PDB entry 1M1K | X-ray diffraction, 3.20 A resolution | chains A and U of the 30 polymer chains in the assembly

[Chain A]
Molecule: 23S RRNA
From: Haloarcula marismortui
Sequence (2922 nucleotides; each row starts with the number of its first residue):
     2 UUGGCUACUA UGCCAGCUGG UGGAUUGCUC GGCUCAGGCG CUGAUGAAGG ACGUGCCAAG
    62 CUGCGAUAAG CCAUGGGGAG CCGCACGGAG GCGAAGAACC AUGGAUUUCC GAAUGAGAAU
   122 CUCUCUAACA AUUGCUUCGC GCAAUGAGGA ACCCCGAGAA CUGAAACAUC UCAGUAUCGG
   182 GAGGAACAGA AAACGCAAUG UGAUGUCGUU AGUAACCGCG AGUGAACGCG AUACAGCCCA
   242 AACCGAAGCC CUCACGGGCA AUGUGGUGUC AGGGCUACCU CUCAUCAGCC GACCGUCUCG
   302 ACGAAGUCUC UUGGAACAGA GCGUGAUACA GGGUGACAAC CCCGUACUCG AGACCAGUAC
   362 GACGUGCGGU AGUGCCAGAG UAGCGGGGGU UGGAUAUCCC UCGCGAAUAA CGCAGGCAUC
   422 GACUGCGAAG GCUAAACACA ACCUGAGACC GAUAGUGAAC AAGUAGUGUG AACGAACGCU
   482 GCAAAGUACC CUCAGAAGGG AGGCGAAAUA GAGCAUGAAA UCAGUUGGCG AUCGAGCGAC
   542 AGGGCAUACA AGGUCCCUCG ACGAAUGACC GACGCGCGAG CGUCCAGUAA GACUCACGGG
   602 AAGCCGAUGU UCUGUCGUAC GUUUUGAAAA ACGAGCCAGG GAGUGUGUCU GCAUGGCAAG
   662 UCUAACCGGA GUAUCCGGGG AGGCACAGGG AAACCGACAU GGCCGCAGGG CUUUGCCCGA
   722 GGGCCGCCGU CUUCAAGGGC GGGGAGCCAU GUGGACACGA CCCGAAUCCG GACGAUCUAC
   782 GCAUGGACAA GAUGAAGCGU GCCGAAAGGC ACGUGGAAGU CUGUUAGAGU UGGUGUCCUA
   842 CAAUACCCUC UCGUGAUCUA UGUGUAGGGG UGAAAGGCCC AUCGAGUCCG GCAACAGCUG
   902 GUUCCAAUCG AAACAUGUCG AAGCAUGACC UCCGCCGAGG UAGUCUGUGA GGUAGAGCGA
   962 CCGAUUGGUG UGUCCGCCUC CGAGAGGAGU CGGCACACCU GUCAAACUCC AAACUUACAG
  1022 ACGCCGUUUG ACGCGGGGAU UCCGGUGCGC GGGGUAAGCC UGUGUACCAG GAGGGGAACA
  1082 ACCCAGAGAU AGGUUAAGGU CCCCAAGUGU GGAUUAAGUG UAAUCCUCUG AAGGUGGUCU
  1142 CGAGCCCUAG ACAGCCGGGA GGUGAGCUUA GAAGCAGCUA CCCUCUAAGA AAAGCGUAAC
  1202 AGCUUACCGG CCGAGGUUUG AGGCGCCCAA AAUGAUCGGG ACUCAAAUCC ACCACCGAGA
  1262 CCUGUCCGUA CCACUCAUAC UGGUAAUCGA GUAGAUUGGC GCUCUAAUUG GAUGGAAGUA
  1322 GGGGUGAAAA CUCCUAUGGA CCGAUUAGUG ACGAAAAUCC UGGCCAUAGU AGCAGCGAUA
  1382 GUCGGGUGAG AACCCCGACG GCCUAAUGGA UAAGGGUUCC UCAGCACUGC UGAUCAGCUG
  1442 AGGGUUAGCC GGUCCUAAGU CAUACCGCAA CUCGACUAUG ACGAAAUGGG AAACGGGUUA
  1502 AUAUUCCCGU GCCACUAUGC AGUGAAAGUU GACGCCCUGG GGUCGAUCAC GCUGGGCAUU
  1562 CGCCCAGUCG AACCGUCCAA CUCCGUGGAA GCCGUAAUGG CAGGAAGCGG ACGAACGGCG
  1622 GCAUAGGGAA ACGUGAUUCA ACCUGGGGCC CAUGAAAAGA CGAGCAUAGU GUCCGUACCG
  1682 AGAACCGACA CAGGUGUCCA UGGCGGCGAA AGCCAAGGCC UGUCGGGAGC AACCAACGUU
  1742 AGGGAAUUCG GCAAGUUAGU CCCGUACCUU CGGAAGAAGG GAUGCCUGCU CCGGAACGGA
  1802 GCAGGUCGCA GUGACUCGGA AGCUCGGACU GUCUAGUAAC AACAUAGGUG ACCGCAAAUC
  1862 CGCAAGGACU CGUACGGUCA CUGAAUCCUG CCCAGUGCAG GUAUCUGAAC ACCUCGUACA
  1922 AGAGGACGAA GGACCUGUCA ACGGCGGGGG UAACUAUGAC CCUCUUAAGG UAGCGUAGUA
  1982 CCUUGCCGCA UCAGUAGCGG CUUGCAUGAA UGGAUUAACC AGAGCUUCAC UGUCCCAACG
  2042 UUGGGCCCGG UGAACUGUAC AUUCCAGUGC GGAGUCUGGA GACACCCAGG GGGAAGCGAA
  2102 GACCCUAUGG AGCUUUACUG CAGGCUGUCG CUGAGACGUG GUCGCCGAUG UGCAGCAUAG
  2162 GUAGGAGACA CUACACAGGU ACCCGCGCUA GCGGGCCACC GAGUCAACAG UGAAAUACUA
  2222 CCCGUCGGUG ACUGCGACUC UCACUCCGGG AGGAGGACAC CGAUAGCCGG GCAGUUUGAC
  2282 UGGGGCGGUA CGCGCUCGAA AAGAUAUCGA GCGCGCCCUA UGGCUAUCUC AGCCGGGACA
  2342 GAGACCCGGC GAAGAGUGCA AGAGCAAAAG AUAGCUUGAC AGUGUUCUUC CCAACGAGGA
  2402 ACGCUGACGC GAAAGCGUGG UCUAGCGAAC CAAUUAGCCU GCUUGAUGCG GGCAAUUGAU
  2462 GACAGAAAAG CUACCCUAGG GAUAACAGAG UCGUCACUCG CAAGAGCACA UAUCGACCGA
  2522 GUGGCUUGCU ACCUCGAUGU CGGUUCCCUC CAUCCUGCCC GUGCAGAAGC GGGCAAGGGU
  2582 GAGGUUGUUC GCCUAUUAAA GGAGGUCGUG AGCUGGGUUU AGACCGUCGU GAGACAGGUC
  2642 GGCUGCUAUC UACUGGGUGU GUAAUGGUGU CUGACAAGAA CGACCGUAUA GUACGAGAGG
  2702 AACUACGGUU GGUGGCCACU GGUGUACCGG UUGUUCGAGA GAGCACGUGC CGGGUAGCCA
  2762 CGCCACACGG GGUAAGAGCU GAACGCAUCU AAGCUCGAAA CCCACUUGGA AAAGAGACAC
  2822 CGCCGAGGUC CCGCGUACAA GACGCGGUCG AUAGACUCGG GGUGUGCGCG UCGAGGUAAC
  2882 GAGACGUUAA GCCCACGAGC ACUAACAGAC CAAAGCCAUC AU
Disordered / not traced: 2-9, 126-127, 715, 971-998, 1560, 1952-1963, 2137-2236, 2339-2343, 2665-2666, 2915-2923
Differences from the reference sequence: conflict C560 (U3155 in 3377779)
Metal / ion sites: Mg2+ site 1 near G28 (its only coordinating residue here); Na+ site 1 near C40 (its only coordinating residue here); Na+ site 2: G56, A59, A60, G61; Na+ site 3: G66, U108; Mg2+ site 2 near U115 (its only coordinating residue here); Na+ site 4: C141, G142; Na+ site 5 near U146 (its only coordinating residue here); Mg2+ site 3: C162, U2276; K+ site 1: C162, U163, U172; Mg2+ site 4: A165, A167, C168; Na+ site 6: A165, A166, A167; Mg2+ site 5: A166, G219; 63 more Na+ sites not listed; 98 more Mg2+ sites not listed; 1 more K+ sites not listed
Ligand contacts: azithromycin (ZIT): C839, G2099, A2100, A2103, A2538, G2540, U2645, G2646

[Chain U]
Molecule: Ribosomal protein L24
From: Haloarcula marismortui
UniProt: P10972 (RL24_HALMA); residues 1-119 here = UniProt positions 1-119
Sequence (119 residues; each row starts with the number of its first residue):
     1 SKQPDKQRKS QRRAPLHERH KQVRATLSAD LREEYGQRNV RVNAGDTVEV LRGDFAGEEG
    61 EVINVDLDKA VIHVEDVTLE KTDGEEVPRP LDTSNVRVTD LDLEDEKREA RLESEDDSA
Metal / ion sites: Mg2+: Gln37, Arg111, Leu112, Ser114, Asp117; Na+: Ser94, Asn95 (shared with U308(A), C342(A) of chain A)

[How chain A and chain U interact]
Pairs across the interface (110):
  U30(A) with Asp5(U), hydrogen bond to the sugar; Arg8(U), salt bridge to the phosphate
  C31(A) with Asp5(U), phosphate contact; Arg8(U), salt bridge to the phosphate; Arg12(U), salt bridge to the phosphate; Arg13(U), hydrogen bond to the phosphate
  G32(A) with Lys9(U), salt bridge to the phosphate; Arg13(U), salt bridge to the phosphate
  G77(A) with His17(U), base contact
  G78(A) with His17(U), sugar contact; His20(U), sugar contact
  G79(A) with His20(U), sugar contact; Arg41(U), phosphate contact; Lys107(U), hydrogen bond to the base; Arg111(U), sugar contact
  A80(A) with Arg41(U), sugar contact; Asn43(U), hydrogen bond to the phosphate; Arg111(U), salt bridge to the phosphate
  G81(A) with Arg41(U), salt bridge to the phosphate; Asn43(U), phosphate contact; Ala44(U), hydrogen bond to the phosphate; Val65(U), sugar contact; Leu67(U), phosphate contact
  C82(A) with Leu16(U), phosphate contact; Val65(U), phosphate contact; Leu67(U), hydrogen bond to the phosphate
  C85(A) with Asp68(U), phosphate contact
  C87(A) with Lys69(U), hydrogen bond to the base
  A95(A) with Asp105(U), base contact
  G97(A) with Asp105(U), hydrogen bond to the base; Glu106(U), base contact; Lys107(U), base contact
  A99(A) with Leu16(U), sugar contact; His17(U), base contact; His20(U), hydrogen bond to the base
  C100(A) with Pro15(U), sugar contact; Leu16(U), hydrogen bond to the sugar; His17(U), hydrogen bond to the sugar
  C101(A) with Pro15(U), sugar contact; His17(U), sugar contact
  C303(A) with Asp116(U), sugar contact; Asp117(U), phosphate contact; Ser118(U), hydrogen bond to the phosphate
  G304(A) with Ser118(U), phosphate contact
  A306(A) with Arg38(U), salt bridge to the phosphate
  G307(A) with Arg32(U), salt bridge to the phosphate; Arg38(U), salt bridge to the phosphate
  U308(A) with Arg32(U), salt bridge to the phosphate; Arg38(U), salt bridge to the phosphate; Arg52(U), hydrogen bond to the base; Ser94(U), base contact; Asn95(U), base contact; Arg97(U), salt bridge to the phosphate
  C309(A) with Arg97(U), salt bridge to the phosphate
  G315(A) with Asp54(U), hydrogen bond to the sugar
  A316(A) with Arg52(U), phosphate contact; Asp54(U), sugar contact
  A317(A) with Arg52(U), phosphate contact
  C318(A) with Arg52(U), salt bridge to the phosphate
  A331(A) with Ser1(U), base contact; Gln7(U), base contact
  G332(A) with Lys2(U), hydrogen bond to the sugar; Gln3(U), sugar contact; Pro4(U), sugar contact; Gln7(U), hydrogen bond to the base
  G333(A) with Pro4(U), sugar contact; Gln7(U), sugar contact; Arg8(U), hydrogen bond to the phosphate; Gln11(U), hydrogen bond to the sugar
  G334(A) with Arg8(U), salt bridge to the phosphate; Gln11(U), sugar contact; Ser94(U), hydrogen bond to the base
  U335(A) with Asp92(U), sugar contact; Asn95(U), hydrogen bond to the sugar
  G336(A) with Gly53(U), base contact; Asp54(U), hydrogen bond to the base; Arg89(U), hydrogen bond to the base; Asn95(U), phosphate contact
  C342(A) with Thr26(U), phosphate contact; Ser94(U), hydrogen bond to the sugar
  C343(A) with Lys21(U), hydrogen bond to the sugar; Arg24(U), phosphate contact; Thr26(U), hydrogen bond to the phosphate; Arg38(U), phosphate contact; Asn39(U), phosphate contact
  C344(A) with Lys21(U), sugar contact; Arg24(U), salt bridge to the phosphate; Asn39(U), phosphate contact
  G345(A) with Lys21(U), phosphate contact
  G446(A) with Ser1(U), phosphate contact; Lys6(U), salt bridge to the phosphate
  A447(A) with Ser1(U), phosphate contact; Lys2(U), hydrogen bond to the phosphate; Gln3(U), phosphate contact
  G448(A) with Lys2(U), salt bridge to the phosphate; Gln3(U), hydrogen bond to the base
  C483(A) with Arg89(U), hydrogen bond to the base
  A484(A) with Leu79(U), sugar contact; Arg89(U), hydrogen bond to the sugar; Pro90(U), sugar contact
  A485(A) with Pro90(U), phosphate contact
  A486(A) with Leu79(U), sugar contact; Glu80(U), hydrogen bond to the sugar; Lys81(U), salt bridge to the phosphate; Val87(U), phosphate contact
  G487(A) with Lys81(U), phosphate contact; Thr82(U), hydrogen bond to the phosphate
  U488(A) with Thr82(U), sugar contact
  A489(A) with Thr82(U), base contact; Asp83(U), hydrogen bond to the sugar
Also at the interface, not in a pair above, chain A (51 interface residues in all): C83, G301, A302, G452, G504
Also at the interface, not in a pair above, chain U (57 interface residues in all): Glu18, Ala25, Val42, Leu51, Asp66, Arg108

[In short]
Chain A and chain U form an interface of 51 and 57 residues respectively; the contacts include 32 hydrogen
bonds and 20 salt bridges. Polar pairs include G79(A)-Lys107(U), C87(A)-Lys69(U) and G97(A)-Asp105(U). Ligands
of chain A: azithromycin.
Here chain A is 23S RRNA and chain U is Ribosomal protein L24, both from Haloarcula marismortui. Entry 1M1K
(Co-crystal structure of azithromycin bound to the 50S ribosomal subunit of Haloarcula marismortui) was
determined by X-ray diffraction (same publication as 1K8A, 1K9M and 1KD1).
